8VLR - chains A and K of the 10 polymer chains in the assembly; structure by electron microscopy, 2.60 A resolution.

Chain A:
Name: Histone H3.1
From: Homo sapiens
Reference sequence: P68431 (H31_HUMAN); residues 38-135 here correspond to UniProt positions 39-136 (UniProt number = residue number + 1)
Sequence (98 residues; row label = number of the first residue in the row):
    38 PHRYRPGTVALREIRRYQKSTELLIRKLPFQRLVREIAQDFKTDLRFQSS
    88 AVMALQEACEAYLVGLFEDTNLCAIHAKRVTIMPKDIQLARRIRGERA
Curated features (UniProtKB/Swiss-Prot):
  - modified residue: Tyr-41 (Phosphotyrosine), Lys-56 (N6,N6,N6-trimethyllysine), Ser-57 (Phosphoserine), Lys-64 (N6-(2-hydroxyisobutyryl)lysine), Lys-79 (N6,N6,N6-trimethyllysine), Thr-80 (Phosphothreonine), Ser-86 (Phosphoserine), Thr-107 (Phosphothreonine), Lys-115 (N6-acetyllysine), Lys-122 (N6-(2-hydroxyisobutyryl)lysine)

Chain K:
Molecule: 136-nt DNA strand
From: Homo sapiens
Sequence (136 nucleotides; row label = number of the first residue in the row):
    10 TCTCTGCCTGTTCTTCCAAAAGTGTATTTAGAAACTGCTCCAACAAAAGG
    60 CAGGTTCAGCTGAATTCAGCTGAACCTGCCTTTTGATGGAGCAGTTACCA
   110 AATACACTTTTGGTAGAATCTGGTGCTCCATTATGA

How chain A and chain K interact:
Pairs across the interface (22; chain A residue first):
  Arg-40(A) / DT143(K)  sugar contact
  Tyr-41(A) / DA142(K)  phosphate contact
  Tyr-41(A) / DT143(K)  phosphate contact
  Arg-42(A) / DG68(K)  salt bridge to the phosphate
  Arg-42(A) / DT143(K)  salt bridge to the phosphate
  Pro-43(A) / DG68(K)  sugar contact
  Thr-45(A) / DA142(K)  phosphate contact
  Thr-45(A) / DT143(K)  hydrogen bond to the phosphate
  Arg-63(A) / DC60(K)  phosphate contact
  Arg-72(A) / DC50(K)  salt bridge to the phosphate
  Arg-83(A) / DC49(K)  hydrogen bond to the sugar
  Arg-83(A) / DC50(K)  phosphate contact
  Phe-84(A) / DC49(K)  sugar contact
  Phe-84(A) / DC50(K)  hydrogen bond to the phosphate
  Gln-85(A) / DC49(K)  phosphate contact
  Ser-86(A) / DC49(K)  hydrogen bond to the phosphate
  Arg-116(A) / DT70(K)  phosphate contact
  Arg-116(A) / DG71(K)  phosphate contact
  Val-117(A) / DT70(K)  hydrogen bond to the phosphate
  Thr-118(A) / DC69(K)  hydrogen bond to the phosphate
  Thr-118(A) / DT70(K)  hydrogen bond to the phosphate
  Lys-122(A) / DG71(K)  salt bridge to the phosphate
Interface residues without a listed pair, chain A (19 interface residues in all): His-39, Leu-82, Lys-115, Met-120
Interface residues without a listed pair, chain K (13 interface residues in all): DG59, DT65, DA67, DG144

Summary:
19 residues of chain A and 13 residues of chain K are in contact, with 7 hydrogen bonds and 4 salt bridges.
Polar pairs include Arg-83(A)/DC49(K), Thr-45(A)/DT143(K) and Phe-84(A)/DC50(K).
Chain A is Histone H3.1 and chain K is a 136-nt DNA strand, both from Homo sapiens; the structure, Cryo-EM
structure of native H2AK119bu nucleosome at 2.6, was determined by electron microscopy.
